PDB entry 5KN1 | X-ray diffraction, 2.14 A resolution | chain A

Chain A:
Name: Calsequestrin
From: Bos taurus
Reference sequence: Q05JF3 (Q05JF3_BOVIN); residues 1-361 here correspond to UniProt positions 35-395 (UniProt number = residue number + 34)
Sequence (361 residues; each row starts with the number of its first residue):
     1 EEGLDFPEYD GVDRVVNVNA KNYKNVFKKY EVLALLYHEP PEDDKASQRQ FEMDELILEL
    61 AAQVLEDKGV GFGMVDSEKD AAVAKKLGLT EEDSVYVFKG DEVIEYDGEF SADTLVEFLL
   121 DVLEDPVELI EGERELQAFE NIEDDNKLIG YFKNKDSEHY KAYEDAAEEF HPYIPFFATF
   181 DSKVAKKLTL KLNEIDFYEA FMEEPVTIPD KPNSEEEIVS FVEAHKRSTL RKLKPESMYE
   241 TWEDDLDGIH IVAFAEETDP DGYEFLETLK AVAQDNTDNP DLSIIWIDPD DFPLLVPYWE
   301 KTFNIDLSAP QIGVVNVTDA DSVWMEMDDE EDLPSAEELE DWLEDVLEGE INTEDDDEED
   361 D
Disordered / not traced: 1-3, 350-361
Metal / ion sites: Ca2+ site 1: Asp13, Val15, Glu55, Glu59; Ca2+ site 2: Glu91, Glu105, Asp107, Glu240; Ca2+ site 3: Glu91, Asp107, Glu243; Ca2+ site 4 near Glu102 (its only coordinating residue here); Ca2+ site 5 near Asp113 (its only coordinating residue here); Ca2+ site 6: Glu117, Asp290; Ca2+ site 7: Asp121, Asp290; Ca2+ site 8: Glu128, Asp259, Asp261; Ca2+ site 9: Glu135, Asp261, Glu331; Ca2+ site 10: Glu135, Glu264, Glu331; Ca2+ site 11 near Thr189 (its only coordinating residue here); Ca2+ site 12: Glu199, Thr229, Thr277; 1 more Ca2+ sites not listed
Reported in the primary citation:
  - interface residues: Ala20, Tyr23, Ala82, Val83

Summary:
Asp13, Val15, Glu55 and Glu59 coordinate Ca2+ site 1. Glu91, Glu105, Asp107 and Glu240 coordinate Ca2+ site 2.
From the paper: interface residues Ala20, Tyr23 and Ala82 among others.
Chain A is Calsequestrin (Bos taurus); the structure, Recombinant bovine skeletal calsequestrin, high-Ca2+
form, was determined by X-ray diffraction (same publication as 5KN0, 5KN2 and 5KN3).
